Entry 7FC8 (X-ray diffraction, 2.38 A resolution); this record covers chain A.

[Chain A]
Protein: Enoyl-[acyl-carrier-protein] reductase [NADH]
From: Moraxella catarrhalis (strain BBH18)
Notes: EC 1.3.1.9
Reference sequence: D5VCE0 (D5VCE0_MORCB); numbering as in UniProt (aligned over 1-274)
Chain sequence (287 residues; row label = number of the first residue in the row; numbers below 1 keep their minus sign (His-12 is residue -12)):
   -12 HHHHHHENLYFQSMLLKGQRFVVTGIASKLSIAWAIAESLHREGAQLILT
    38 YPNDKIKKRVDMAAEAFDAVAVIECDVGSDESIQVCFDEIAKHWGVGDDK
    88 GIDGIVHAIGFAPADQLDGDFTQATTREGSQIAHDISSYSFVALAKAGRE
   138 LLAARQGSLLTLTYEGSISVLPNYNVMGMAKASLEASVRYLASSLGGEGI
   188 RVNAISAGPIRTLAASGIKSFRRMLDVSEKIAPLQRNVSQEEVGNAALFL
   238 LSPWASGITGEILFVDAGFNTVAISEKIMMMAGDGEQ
Not modelled in the structure: -12 to 0, 98-111, 153-160, 266-274
Sequence notes: expression tag (-12 to 0); variant Gln222 (Gly in D5VCE0)
Metal / ion sites: Ca2+: Glu248, Ile249

[Summary]
The Ca2+ site is built by Glu248 and Ile249.
Chain A is Enoyl-[acyl-carrier-protein] reductase [NADH] (Moraxella catarrhalis (strain BBH18)); the
structure, Crystal structure of the Apo enoyl-ACP-reductase (FabI) from Moraxella catarrhalis, was determined
by X-ray diffraction (same publication as 7FCM and 7F44).
